7XX6 - chains A and I of the 21 polymer chains in the assembly; structure by X-ray diffraction, 3.39 A resolution.

Chain A:
Protein: Histone H3.1
Organism: Homo sapiens
UniProt: P68431 (H31_HUMAN); residues 0-135 here correspond to UniProt positions 1-136 (UniProt number = residue number + 1)
Sequence (138 residues; each row starts with the number of its first residue; numbers below 1 keep their minus sign (Gly-2 is residue -2)):
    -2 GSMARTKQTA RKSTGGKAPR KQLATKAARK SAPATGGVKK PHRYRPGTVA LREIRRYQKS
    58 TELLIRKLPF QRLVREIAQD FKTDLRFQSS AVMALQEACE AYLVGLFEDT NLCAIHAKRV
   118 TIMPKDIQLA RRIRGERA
Not modelled in the structure: -2 to 36
Differences from the reference sequence: expression tag (-2 to -1)
Swiss-Prot annotation at these positions:
  - modified residue: Arg2 (Asymmetric dimethylarginine), Thr3 (Phosphothreonine), Lys4 (Allysine), Gln5 (5-glutamyl dopamine), Thr6 (Phosphothreonine), Arg8 (Citrulline), Lys9 (N6,N6,N6-trimethyllysine), Ser10 (ADP-ribosylserine), Thr11 (Phosphothreonine), Lys14 (N6-(2-hydroxyisobutyryl)lysine), Arg17 (Asymmetric dimethylarginine), Lys18 (N6-(2-hydroxyisobutyryl)lysine), Lys23 (N6-(2-hydroxyisobutyryl)lysine), Arg26 (Citrulline), Lys27 (N6,N6,N6-trimethyllysine), Ser28 (ADP-ribosylserine), Lys36 (N6,N6,N6-trimethyllysine), Lys37 (N6-methyllysine), Tyr41 (Phosphotyrosine), Lys56 (N6,N6,N6-trimethyllysine) and 8 more in UniProt
  - lipidation: Lys18 (N6-decanoyllysine)

Chain I:
Molecule: 169-nt DNA strand
Organism: synthetic construct
Sequence (169 nucleotides; each row starts with the number of its first residue; numbers below 1 keep their minus sign (DG-82 is residue -82)):
   -82 GCTTTTTTTT TTCACAATCC CGGTGCCGAG GCCGCTCAAT TGGTCGTAGA CAGCTCTAGC
   -22 ACCGCTTAAA CGCACGTACG GAATCCGTAC GTGCGTTTAA GCGGTGCTAG AGCTGTCTAC
    38 GACCAATTGA GCGGCCTCGG CACCGGGATT GTGAAAAAAA AAAGCTGCA
Bound ions: Ca2+ site 1: DG-52 (shared with 1 residue of chain J); Ca2+ site 2 near DG-34 (its only coordinating residue here); K+: DT-26, DA-25; Ca2+ site 3: DG51 (shared with 1 residue of chain J)

How chain A and chain I interact:
Pairs across the interface (30; chain A residue first):
  His39(A) - DA71(I)  sugar contact
  Arg40(A) - DC-8(I)  base contact
  Arg40(A) - DA71(I)  sugar contact
  Tyr41(A) - DG70(I)  phosphate contact
  Tyr41(A) - DA71(I)  phosphate contact
  Arg42(A) - DA-5(I)  salt bridge to the phosphate
  Arg42(A) - DA71(I)  salt bridge to the phosphate
  Arg42(A) - DA72(I)  phosphate contact
  Pro43(A) - DT-6(I)  sugar contact
  Pro43(A) - DA-5(I)  sugar contact
  Thr45(A) - DG70(I)  phosphate contact
  Thr45(A) - DA71(I)  hydrogen bond to the phosphate
  Arg52(A) - DG70(I)  salt bridge to the phosphate
  Arg63(A) - DA-14(I)  phosphate contact
  Arg63(A) - DA-13(I)  salt bridge to the phosphate
  Arg72(A) - DC-23(I)  salt bridge to the phosphate
  Leu82(A) - DC-23(I)  phosphate contact
  Arg83(A) - DG-24(I)  phosphate contact
  Arg83(A) - DC-23(I)  phosphate contact
  Phe84(A) - DG-24(I)  phosphate contact
  Phe84(A) - DC-23(I)  hydrogen bond to the phosphate
  Gln85(A) - DG-24(I)  hydrogen bond to the phosphate
  Ser86(A) - DG-24(I)  phosphate contact
  Arg116(A) - DG-3(I)  phosphate contact
  Val117(A) - DG-3(I)  hydrogen bond to the phosphate
  Thr118(A) - DC-4(I)  phosphate contact
  Thr118(A) - DG-3(I)  hydrogen bond to the phosphate
  Met120(A) - DG-3(I)  phosphate contact
  Met120(A) - DG-2(I)  phosphate contact
  Lys122(A) - DG-2(I)  salt bridge to the phosphate
Interface residues without a listed pair, chain A (20 interface residues in all): Lys115

Summary:
20 residues of chain A and 13 residues of chain I are in contact; the contacts include 5 hydrogen bonds and 6
salt bridges. Among the polar pairs are Thr45(A)-DA71(I), Phe84(A)-DC-23(I) and Gln85(A)-DG-24(I). DT-26(I)
and DA-25(I) form the K+ site.
Here chain A is Histone H3.1 (Homo sapiens) and chain I is a 169-nt DNA strand (synthetic construct). Entry
7XX6 (Crystal Structure of Nucleosome-H1.0 Linker Histone Assembly (sticky-169a DNA fragment)) was determined
by X-ray diffraction.
